PDB entry 4U5C | X-ray diffraction, 3.69 A resolution | chains A and E of the 6 polymer chains in the assembly

[Chain A]
Name: Glutamate receptor 2
Source organism: Rattus norvegicus
UniProt: P19491 (GRIA2_RAT); aligned to UniProt positions 25-838 over residues 6-824 (the alignment contains insertions or deletions, so no single offset holds)
Amino-acid sequence (814 residues; numbered 6 to 824; 5 numbers in that range are skipped by the numbering (no residue carries them; nothing is unmodelled there); the number before each row is that of its first residue):
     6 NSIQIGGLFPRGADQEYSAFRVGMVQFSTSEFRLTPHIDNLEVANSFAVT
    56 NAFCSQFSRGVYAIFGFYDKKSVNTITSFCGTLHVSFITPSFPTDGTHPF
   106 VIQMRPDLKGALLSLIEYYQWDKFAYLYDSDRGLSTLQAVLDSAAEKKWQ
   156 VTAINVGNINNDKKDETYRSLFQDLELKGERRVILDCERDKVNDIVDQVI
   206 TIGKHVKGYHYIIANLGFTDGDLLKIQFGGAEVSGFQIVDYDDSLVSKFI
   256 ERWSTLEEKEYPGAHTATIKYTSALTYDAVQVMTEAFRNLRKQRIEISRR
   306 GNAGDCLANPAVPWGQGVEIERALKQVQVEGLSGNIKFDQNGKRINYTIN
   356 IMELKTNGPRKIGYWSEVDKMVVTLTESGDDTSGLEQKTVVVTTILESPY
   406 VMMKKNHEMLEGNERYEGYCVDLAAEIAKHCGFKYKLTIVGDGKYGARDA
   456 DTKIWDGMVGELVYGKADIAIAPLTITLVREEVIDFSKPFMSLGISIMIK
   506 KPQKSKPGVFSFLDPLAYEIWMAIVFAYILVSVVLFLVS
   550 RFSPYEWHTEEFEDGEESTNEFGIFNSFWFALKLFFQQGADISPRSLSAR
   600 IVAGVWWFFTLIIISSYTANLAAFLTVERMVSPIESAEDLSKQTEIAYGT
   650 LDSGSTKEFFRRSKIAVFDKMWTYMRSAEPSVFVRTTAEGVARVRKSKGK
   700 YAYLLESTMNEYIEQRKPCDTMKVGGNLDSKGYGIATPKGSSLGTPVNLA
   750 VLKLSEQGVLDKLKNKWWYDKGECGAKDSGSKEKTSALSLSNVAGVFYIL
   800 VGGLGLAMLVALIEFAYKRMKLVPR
Disordered / not traced: 165-169, 386-388, 550-591, 775-784, 818-824
Sequence notes: engineered mutation Gly184 (Lys203 in P19491), Glu237 (Asn256 in P19491), Asp385 (Asn406 in P19491), Gln392 (Asn413 in P19491), Asp461 (Asn482 in P19491), Ala528 (Cys549 in P19491), Leu535 (Gly556 in P19491), Glu565 (Ser586 in P19491), Phe577 (Leu598 in P19491), Ala580 (Ser601 in P19491), Lys582 (Gly603 in P19491), Leu583 (Ala604 in P19491), Phe585 (Met606 in P19491), Ala589 (Cys610 in P19491), Ala598 (Gly619 in P19491), Ala602 (Gly623 in P19491), Ala815 (Cys836 in P19491), Arg818 (Ser839 in P19491), Met819 (Arg840 in P19491), Lys820 (Ala841 in P19491), Leu821 (Glu842 in P19491), Val822 (Ala843 in P19491), Pro823 (Lys844 in P19491)
UniProt features mapped onto this chain:
  - binding site (L-glutamate): Thr482
  - glycosylation: Asn351 (N-linked (GlcNAc...) asparagine)
Disulfide bonds: Cys59-Cys311, Cys718-Cys773
Glycans and other covalent adducts: N-acetylglucosamine (NAG) linked to Asn351
Ligand contacts:
  - fluoro-willardiine (FWD; 2-amino-3-(5-fluoro-2,4-dioxo-3,4-dihydro-2H-pyrimidin-1-yl)-propionic acid): Glu402, Tyr450, Gly451, Pro478, Leu479, Thr480, Arg485, Leu650, Gly653, Ser654, Thr655, Thr686, Tyr702, Leu704, Glu705, Met708, Tyr732
  - FWF (N,N'-[biphenyl-4,4'-diyldi(2R)propane-2,1-diyl]dipropane-2-sulfonamide): Ile481, Lys493, Pro494, Phe495, Met496, Ser497, Ser729, Lys730, Gly731, Val750, Leu751, Ser754
Reported in the primary citation:
  - mutagenesis - I633A, I633E: decreased signaling
  - mutagenesis - I633A, I633E: unchanged expression

[Chain E]
Name: Con-ikot-ikot
Source organism: Conus striatus
UniProt: P0CB20 (CONII_CONST); residues 1-86 here correspond to UniProt positions 38-123 (UniProt number = residue number + 37)
Amino-acid sequence (90 residues; row label = number of the first residue in the row; numbers below 1 keep their minus sign (Gly-3 is residue -3)):
    -3 GPGSSGPADCCRMKECCTDRVNECLQRYSGREDKFVSFCYQEATVTCGSF
    47 NEIVGCCYGYQMCMIRVVKPNSLSGAHEACKTVSCGNPCA
Disordered / not traced: -3 to 1
Sequence notes: expression tag (-3 to 0)
UniProt features mapped onto this chain:
  - site (Interaction with glutamate receptor 2 (GRIA2)): Gln37, Glu48, Ala75
Disulfide bonds: Cys12-Cys43, Cys13-Cys52, Cys20-Cys35, Cys53-Cys81, Cys59-Cys76

[Chain A / chain E interface]
Contacting residue pairs - 32 pairs, chain A then chain E:
  Gln125(A) with Asn67(E)
  Asp127(A) with Ser25(E); Glu28(E); Leu69(E)
  Lys128(A) with Gln22(E), hydrogen bond
  Lys153(A) with Glu74(E), salt bridge
  Gln155(A) with Gln22(E)
  Leu182(A) with Arg23(E)
  Lys183(A) with Gln22(E); Arg23(E)
  Arg187(A) with Ser25(E), hydrogen bond; Asn67(E), hydrogen bond
  Arg453(A) with Gln37(E), hydrogen bond; Val41(E)
  Lys458(A) with Val41(E)
  Trp460(A) with Gln37(E)
  Val468(A) with Phe34(E), hydrophobic
  Leu483(A) with Ile49(E), hydrophobic
  Val484(A) with Gln37(E), hydrogen bond (backbone-side chain)
  Glu487(A) with Ser33(E), hydrogen bond (backbone-side chain); Phe34(E), hydrogen bond (backbone-backbone); Gln37(E), hydrogen bond; Gln57(E)
  Val488(A) with Phe34(E), hydrophobic; Gln37(E)
  Arg660(A) with Glu48(E), salt bridge
  Arg661(A) with Glu48(E); Ile49(E)
  Lys663(A) with Asn47(E)
  Lys738(A) with Lys30(E); Phe31(E)
  Gly739(A) with Lys30(E)
Other interface residues (no listed pair), chain A (22 interface residues in all): Gly184
Other interface residues (no listed pair), chain E (20 interface residues in all): Gly26, Pro66, Ser70
The authors on this interface:
  - specific contacts: Arg453(A)-Gln37(E) (hydrogen bond), Arg660(A)-Glu48(E)

[Overview]
Chain A and chain E form an interface of 22 and 20 residues respectively, with 8 hydrogen bonds and 2 salt
bridges. Polar contacts include Lys153(A)-Glu74(E), Arg660(A)-Glu48(E) and Lys128(A)-Gln22(E). The authors
report a hydrogen bond between Arg453(A) and Gln37(E); a contact between Arg660(A) and Glu48(E). The paper
reports that I633A and I633E of chain A reduce signaling; I633A and I633E of chain A leave expression
unchanged.
Chain A is Glutamate receptor 2 (Rattus norvegicus) and chain E is Con-ikot-ikot (Conus striatus); the
structure, Crystal structure of GluA2, con-ikot-ikot snail toxin, partial agonist FW and postitive modulator
(R,R)-2b complex, was determined by X-ray diffraction (same publication as 4U5B, 4U5D, 4U5E and 4U5F).
